PDB entry 4HNF | X-ray diffraction, 2.07 A resolution | chain A

# Chain A
Protein: Casein kinase I isoform delta
Organism: Homo sapiens
Notes: EC 2.7.11.1, 2.7.11.26
UniProt: P48730 (KC1D_HUMAN); residues 1-294 here = UniProt positions 1-294
Chain sequence (296 residues; numbered -1 to 294; the number before each row is that of its first residue; numbers below 1 keep their minus sign (Gly-1 is residue -1)):
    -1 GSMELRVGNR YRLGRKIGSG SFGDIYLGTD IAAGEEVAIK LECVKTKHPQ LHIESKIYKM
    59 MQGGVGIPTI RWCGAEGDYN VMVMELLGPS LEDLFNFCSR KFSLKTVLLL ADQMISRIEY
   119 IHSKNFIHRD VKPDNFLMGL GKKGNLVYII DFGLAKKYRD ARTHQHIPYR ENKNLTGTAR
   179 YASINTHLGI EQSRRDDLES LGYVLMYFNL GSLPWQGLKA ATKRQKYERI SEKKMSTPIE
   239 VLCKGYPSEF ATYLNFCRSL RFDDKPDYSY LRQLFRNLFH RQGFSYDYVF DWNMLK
Disordered / not traced: -1 to 2, 44-46
Construct notes: expression tag (-1 to 0)
Ligand contacts: pf4800567 (16W; 3-[(3-chlorophenoxy)methyl]-1-(tetrahydro-2H-pyran-4-yl)-1H-pyrazolo[3,4-d]pyrimidin-4-amine): Ile15, Gly16, Ser17, Ile23, Ala36, Lys38, Leu49, Glu52, Tyr56, Met80, Met82, Glu83, Leu84, Leu85, Leu135, Ile148

# Overview
Chain A binds pf4800567.
Chain A is Casein kinase I isoform delta (Homo sapiens); the structure, Crystal structure of ck1d in complex
with pf4800567, was determined by X-ray diffraction, deposited together with 4HNI and 4HOK.
